Entry 6MZI (electron microscopy, 3.46 A resolution); this record covers chains B and D of the 4 polymer chains in the assembly.

Chain B:
Molecule: viral protein 3
From: Enterovirus D68
UniProtKB: A0A097BW12 (A0A097BW12_9ENTO); residues 1-247 here correspond to UniProt positions 318-564 (UniProt number = residue number + 317)
Sequence (247 residues; row label = number of the first residue in the row):
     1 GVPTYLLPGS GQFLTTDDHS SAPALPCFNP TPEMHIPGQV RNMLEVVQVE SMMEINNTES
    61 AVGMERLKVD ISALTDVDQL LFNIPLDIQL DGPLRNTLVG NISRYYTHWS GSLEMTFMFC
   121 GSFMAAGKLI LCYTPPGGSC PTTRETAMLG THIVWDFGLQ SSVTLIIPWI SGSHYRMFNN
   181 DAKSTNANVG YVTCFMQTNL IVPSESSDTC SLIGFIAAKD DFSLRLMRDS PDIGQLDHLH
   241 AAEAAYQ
Unresolved in the structure: 181-185, 236-237

Chain D:
Molecule: viral protein 4
From: Enterovirus D68
UniProtKB: A0A126D252 (A0A126D252_9ENTO); residues 1-68 here correspond to UniProt positions 2-69 (UniProt number = residue number + 1)
Sequence (68 residues; each row starts with the number of its first residue):
     1 GAQVTRQQTG THENANIATN GSHITYNQIN FYKDSYAASA SKQDFSQDPS KFTEPVVEGL
    61 KAGAPVLK
Unresolved in the structure: 1-29, 58-68

Interface between chain B and chain D:
Contacting residue pairs (32; chain B residue first):
  Asp18(B) - Ser39(D)
  Asp18(B) - Ala40(D)  hydrogen bond (side chain-backbone)
  Asp18(B) - Lys42(D)  salt bridge
  Ser20(B) - Asn30(D)
  Ser20(B) - Tyr32(D)
  Ser20(B) - Ala37(D)
  Ser20(B) - Ala38(D)
  Ser20(B) - Ser39(D)
  Ser21(B) - Tyr32(D)
  Ser21(B) - Ala37(D)  hydrogen bond (backbone-backbone)
  Ala22(B) - Tyr32(D)
  Pro23(B) - Tyr32(D)
  Pro23(B) - Asp34(D)
  Pro23(B) - Tyr36(D)
  Pro23(B) - Ala37(D)
  Ala24(B) - Tyr36(D)
  Leu25(B) - Asp34(D)
  Leu25(B) - Tyr36(D)  hydrogen bond (backbone-side chain)
  Pro26(B) - Asp34(D)
  Cys27(B) - Asp34(D)  hydrogen bond (backbone-side chain)
  Gly38(B) - Lys51(D)
  Val40(B) - Phe52(D)  hydrophobic
  Arg41(B) - Asp44(D)
  Arg41(B) - Ser46(D)  hydrogen bond (side chain-backbone)
  Arg41(B) - Gln47(D)
  Arg41(B) - Asp48(D)
  Asn42(B) - Gln47(D)
  Glu45(B) - Gln47(D)
  Glu45(B) - Asp48(D)  hydrogen bond (side chain-backbone)
  Glu45(B) - Phe52(D)
  Gln48(B) - Thr53(D)
  Val49(B) - Phe52(D)  hydrophobic
Also at the interface, not in a pair above, chain B (20 interface residues in all): His19, Phe28, Gln39, Leu44
Also at the interface, not in a pair above, chain D (17 interface residues in all): Pro49

Summary:
The interface between chain B and chain D involves 20 residues on one side and 17 on the other; the contacts
include 6 hydrogen bonds and 1 salt bridge. Among the polar pairs are Asp18(B)-Lys42(D), Asp18(B)-Ala40(D) and
Leu25(B)-Tyr36(D).
Here chain B is viral protein 3 and chain D is viral protein 4, both from Enterovirus D68. Entry 6MZI (CryoEM
structure of human enterovirus D68 expanded 1 particle (pH 6.5, 4 degrees Celsius, 3 min)) was determined by
electron microscopy together with 6CRP, 6CRR, 6CRS, 6CRU, 6CS3, 6CS4 and 5 further entries from the same
study.
